8X0Y - chains E and F of the 3 polymer chains in the assembly; structure by X-ray diffraction, 1.94 A resolution.

[Chain E]
Protein: Heavy chain of JM-1A Fab
Organism: Homo sapiens
Notes: antibody fragment or engineered binder
Chain sequence (219 residues; row label = number of the first residue in the row):
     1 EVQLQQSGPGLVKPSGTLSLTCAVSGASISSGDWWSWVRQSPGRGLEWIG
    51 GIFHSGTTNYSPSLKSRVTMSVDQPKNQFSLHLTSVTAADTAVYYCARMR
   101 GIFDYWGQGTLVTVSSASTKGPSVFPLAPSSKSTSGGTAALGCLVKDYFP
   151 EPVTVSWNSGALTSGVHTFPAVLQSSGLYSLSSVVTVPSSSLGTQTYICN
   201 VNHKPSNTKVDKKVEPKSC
Modified residues: Glu1 (pyroglutamic acid; PCA)
Disulfides: Cys22-Cys96, Cys143-Cys199
Reported in the primary citation:
  - mutagenesis - N59M, N59Y: unchanged binding to RBD of Omicron variants
  - mutagenesis - N59F: increased binding to BA.1 and BA.2 RBD
  - mutagenesis - G32F: increased binding to RBD

[Chain F]
Protein: Light chain of JM-1A Fab
Organism: Homo sapiens
Notes: antibody fragment or engineered binder
Chain sequence (212 residues; row label = number of the first residue in the row):
     1 DIQLTQSPSSLSVSVGDRVTITCRASQAISNSLAWYQQKPGKAPKLLLYA
    51 ASTLESGVPSRFSGSGSGTDFTLTISSLQPEDFATYYCQHYYSTPFFGGG
   101 TKVEIKRTVAAPSVFIFPPSDEQLKSGTASVVCLLNNFYPREAKVQWKVD
   151 NALQSGNSQESVTEQDSKDSTYSLSSTLTLSKADYEKHKVYACEVTHQGL
   201 SSPVTKSFNRGE
Disulfides: Cys23-Cys88, Cys133-Cys193

[Chain E / chain F interface]
Contacting residue pairs (56; chain E residue first):
  Gln40(E) - Gln38(F)  hydrogen bond
  Gln40(E) - Tyr87(F)  hydrogen bond
  Leu46(E) - Pro44(F)  hydrophobic
  Leu46(E) - Tyr87(F)  hydrophobic
  Leu46(E) - Phe97(F)
  Trp48(E) - Thr94(F)
  Trp48(E) - Pro95(F)
  Tyr95(E) - Gln38(F)
  Tyr95(E) - Lys42(F)  hydrogen bond (side chain-backbone)
  Tyr95(E) - Ala43(F)  hydrophobic
  Met99(E) - Pro95(F)  hydrophobic
  Gly101(E) - Gln89(F)  hydrogen bond (backbone-side chain)
  Gly101(E) - Tyr91(F)
  Ile102(E) - Tyr36(F)
  Ile102(E) - Leu46(F)  hydrophobic
  Ile102(E) - Tyr49(F)  hydrophobic
  Ile102(E) - Tyr91(F)  hydrophobic
  Phe103(E) - Tyr36(F)  hydrogen bond (backbone-side chain)
  Phe103(E) - Leu46(F)
  Phe103(E) - Gln89(F)
  Phe103(E) - Phe97(F)  hydrophobic
  Trp106(E) - Ala43(F)  hydrophobic
  Trp106(E) - Pro44(F)
  Gly107(E) - Ala43(F)
  Phe125(E) - Ser120(F)
  Phe125(E) - Glu122(F)
  Phe125(E) - Gln123(F)
  Pro126(E) - Ser120(F)
  Pro126(E) - Glu122(F)
  Leu127(E) - Phe117(F)  hydrophobic
  Leu127(E) - Val132(F)  hydrophobic
  Ala128(E) - Phe117(F)
  Ala140(E) - Phe115(F)  hydrophobic
  Ala140(E) - Phe117(F)
  Leu144(E) - Ser130(F)
  Lys146(E) - Gln123(F)
  Lys146(E) - Thr128(F)
  Lys146(E) - Ser130(F)
  His167(E) - Asn136(F)
  His167(E) - Asn137(F)  hydrogen bond
  His167(E) - Ser173(F)  hydrogen bond
  Phe169(E) - Leu134(F)  hydrophobic
  Phe169(E) - Ser161(F)
  Phe169(E) - Thr163(F)
  Phe169(E) - Ser173(F)
  Phe169(E) - Leu174(F)
  Phe169(E) - Ser175(F)
  Pro170(E) - Ser161(F)  hydrogen bond (backbone-side chain)
  Pro170(E) - Val162(F)
  Val172(E) - Glu160(F)
  Val172(E) - Ser161(F)
  Leu173(E) - Gln159(F)  hydrogen bond (backbone-side chain)
  Gln174(E) - Gln159(F)
  Val184(E) - Leu134(F)  hydrophobic
  Thr186(E) - Asn136(F)
  Lys217(E) - Asp121(F)  salt bridge
Also at the interface, not in a pair above, chain E (34 interface residues in all): Val38, Gly45, Asp104, Thr138, Leu141, Thr168, Ser175, Ser182
Also at the interface, not in a pair above, chain F (38 interface residues in all): Ala34, Glu55, Ser126, Asp166, Thr179

[Summary]
Chain E and chain F form an interface of 34 and 38 residues respectively; the contacts include 9 hydrogen
bonds and 1 salt bridge. Among the polar pairs are Lys217(E)-Asp121(F), Gln40(E)-Gln38(F) and
Gln40(E)-Tyr87(F). The paper reports that N59F of chain E increases binding to BA.1 and BA.2 RBD; G32F of
chain E increases binding to RBD; 4 substitutions were tested in all.
Here chain E is Heavy chain of JM-1A Fab and chain F is Light chain of JM-1A Fab, both from Homo sapiens.
Entry 8X0Y (Crystal structure of JM-1A in complex with SARS-CoV-2 RBD) was determined by X-ray diffraction,
deposited together with 8X0X, 8YRO, 8YRP and 8YZ5.
